PDB entry 2QSK | X-ray diffraction, 1.00 A resolution | chain A

== Chain A ==
Molecule: scytovirin
From: Scytonema varium
Amino-acid sequence (95 residues; each row starts with the number of its first residue):
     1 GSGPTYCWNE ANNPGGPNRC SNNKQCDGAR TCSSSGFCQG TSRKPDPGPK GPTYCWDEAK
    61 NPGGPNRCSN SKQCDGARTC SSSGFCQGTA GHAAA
Disulfides: Cys7-Cys55, Cys20-Cys32, Cys26-Cys38, Cys68-Cys80, Cys74-Cys86
What the authors report for this chain:
  - contacts within the chain: Gly1-Cys26 (backbone contact), Gly1-Arg30 (backbone contact), Ser2-Ala95, Asn9-Asp57 (water-mediated contact), Arg43-Thr53 (hydrogen bond), Thr5-His92 (hydrogen bond), Asp75-His92 (hydrogen bond)

== In short ==
From the paper: contacts within the chain involving Gly1, Cys26 and Arg30 among others.
Chain A is scytovirin (Scytonema varium); the structure, Atomic-resolution crystal structure of the
Recombinant form of Scytovirin, was determined by X-ray diffraction together with 2QT4 from the same study.
